Entry 8FF9 (X-ray diffraction, 1.70 A resolution); this record covers chains I and L of the 12 polymer chains in the assembly.

# Chain I (and L)
Name: Probable DNA-binding stress protein
From: Pseudomonas aeruginosa
Notes: chain L of this document is another copy of the same molecule, construct and numbering; everything in this record applies to it too
UniProt: Q9I4Z7 (Q9I4Z7_PSEAE); residue numbers follow UniProt; this construct covers 1-156
Chain sequence (156 residues; row label = number of the first residue in the row):
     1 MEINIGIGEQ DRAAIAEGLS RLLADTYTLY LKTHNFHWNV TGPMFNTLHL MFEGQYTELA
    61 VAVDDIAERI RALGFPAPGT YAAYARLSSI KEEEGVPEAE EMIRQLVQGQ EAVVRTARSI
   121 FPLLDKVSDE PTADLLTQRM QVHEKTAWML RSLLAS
Ion coordination: Na+ near E68 (its only coordinating residue here)
From the paper describing this entry:
  - self-association interface (contacts with another copy of this molecule): M44, D125
  - binding site for sulfate ion: N46
  - post-translational modification sites: Y27, Y30, Y81, Y84 (proposed by the authors, not directly observed)

# Interface between chain I and chain L
Residue-residue contacts (21; chain I residue first):
  M44(I) with P43(L)
  T47(I) with N46(L), hydrogen bond
  M51(I) with N46(L), hydrogen bond
  W148(I) with W38(L); F45(L), hydrophobic; H49(L)
  M149(I) with F45(L); H49(L)
  S152(I) with T41(L); G42(L), hydrogen bond (backbone-backbone); F45(L)
  L153(I) with G42(L); P43(L); F45(L), hydrophobic; N46(L)
  A155(I) with T41(L); G42(L); P43(L)
  S156(I) with G42(L); P43(L); E98(L)
Also at the interface, not in a pair above, chain I (10 interface residues in all): L48
Also at the interface, not in a pair above, chain L (9 interface residues in all): T47

# In short
Chain I and chain L form an interface of 10 and 9 residues respectively, with 3 hydrogen bonds. Polar contacts
include T47(I)-N46(L), M51(I)-N46(L) and S152(I)-G42(L). The paper reports a binding site for sulfate ion at
N46(I); modification sites Y27(I), Y30(I) and Y81(I) among others.
Chain I and chain L are both Probable DNA-binding stress protein (Pseudomonas aeruginosa); the structure,
Crystal structure of Apo Dps protein (PA0962) from Pseudomonas aeruginosa (orthorhombic form), was determined
by X-ray diffraction together with 8FFA, 8FFB, 8FFC and 8FFD from the same study.
